PDB entry 1J5A | X-ray diffraction, 3.50 A resolution | chains A and L of the 4 polymer chains in the assembly

Chain A:
Molecule: 23S RRNA
Organism: Deinococcus radiodurans
Sequence (2880 nucleotides; each row starts with the number of its first residue):
     1 GGUCAAGAUAGUAAGGGUCCACGGUGGAUGCCCUGGCGCUGGAGCCGAUG
    51 AAGGACGCGAUUACCUGCGAAAAGCCCCGACGAGCUGGAGAUACGCUUUG
   101 ACUCGGGGAUGUCCGAAUGGGGAAACCCACCUCGUAAGAGGUAUCCGCAA
   151 GGAUGGGAACUCAGGGAACUGAAACAUCUCAGUACCUGAAGGAGAAGAAA
   201 GAGAAUUCGAUUCCGUUAGUAGCGGCGAGCGAACCCGGAUCAGCCCAAAC
   251 CGAAACGCUUGCGUUUCGGGGUUGUAGGACCAGUUUUUAAGAUUCAACCC
   301 CUCAAGCCGAAGUGGCUGGAAAGCUACACCUCAGAAGGUGAGAGUCCUGU
   351 AGGCGAACGAGCGGUUGACUGUACUGGCACCUGAGUAGGUCGUUGUUCGU
   401 GAAACGAUGACUGAAUCCGCGCGGACCACCGCGCAAGGCUAAAUACUCCC
   451 AGUGACCGAUAGCGCAUAGUACCGUGAGGGAAAGGUGAAAAGAACCCCGG
   501 GAGGGGAGUGAAAGAGAACCUGAAACCGUGGACUUACAAGCAGUCAUGGC
   551 ACCUUAUGCGUGUUAUGGCGUGCCUAUUGAAGCAUGAGCCGGCGACUUAG
   601 ACCUGACGUGCGAGCUUAAGUUGAAAAACGGAGGCGGAGCGAAAGCGAGU
   651 CCGAAUAGGGCGGCAUUAGUACGUCGGGCUAGACUCGAAACCAGGUGAGC
   701 UAAGCAUGACCAGGUUGAAACCCCCGUGACAGGGGGCGGAGGACCGAACC
   751 GGUGCCUGCUGAAACAGUCUCGGAUGAGUUGUGUUUAGGAGUGAAAAGCU
   801 AACCGAACCUGGAGAUAGCUAGUUCUCCCCGAAAUGUAUUGAGGUACAGC
   851 CUCGGAUGUUGACCAUGUCCUGUAGAGCACUCACAAGGCUAGGGGGCCUA
   901 CCAGCUUACCAAACCUUAUGAAACUCCGAAGGGGCACGCGUUUAGUCCGG
   951 GAGUGAGGCUGCGAGAGCUAACUUCCGUAGCCGAGAGGGAAACAACCCAG
  1001 ACCAUCAGCUAAGGUCCCUAAAUGAUCGCUCAGUGGUUAAGGAUGUGUCG
  1051 UCGCAUAGACAGCCAGGAGGUUGGCUUAGAAGCAGCCACCCUUCAAAGAG
  1101 UGCGUAAUAGCUCACUGGUCGAGUGACGAUGCGCCGAAAAUGAUCGGGGC
  1151 UCAAGUGAUCUACCGAAGCUAUGGAUUCAACUCGCGAAGCGAGUUGUCUG
  1201 GUAGGGGAGCGUUCAGUCCGCGGAGAAGCCAUACCGGAAGGAGUGGUGGA
  1251 GCCGACUGAAGUGCGGAUGCCGGCAUGAGUAACGAUAAAAGAAGUGAGAA
  1301 UCUUCUUCGCCGUAAGGACAAGGGUUCCUGGGGAAGGGUCGUCCGCCCAG
  1351 GGAAAGUCGGGACCUAAGGUGAGGCCGAACGGCGCAGCCGAUGGACAGCA
  1401 GGUCAAGAUUCCUGCACCGAUCAUGUGGAGUGAUGGAGGGACGCAUUACG
  1451 CUAUCCAAUGCCAAGCUAUGGCUAUGCUGGUUGGUACGCUCAAGGGCGAU
  1501 CGGGUCAGAAAAUCUACCGGUCACAUGCCUCAGACGUAUCGGGAGCUUCC
  1551 UCGGAAGCGAAGUUGGAAACGCGACGGUGCCAAGAAAAGCUUCUAAACGU
  1601 UGAAACAUGAUUGCCCGUACCGCAAACCGACACAGGUGUCCGAGUGUCAA
  1651 UGCACUAAGGCGCGCGAGAGAACCCUCGUUAAGGAACUUUGCAAUCUCAC
  1701 CCCGUAACUUCGGAAGAAGGGGUCCCCACGCUUCGCGUGGGGCGCAGUGA
  1751 AUAGGCCCAGGCGACUGUUUACCAAAAUCACAGCACUCUGCCAACACGAA
  1801 CAGUGGACGUAUAGGGUGUGACGCCUGCCCGGUGCCGGAAGGUCAAGUGG
  1851 AGCGGUGCAAGCUGCGAAAUGAAGCCCCGGUGAACGGCGGCCGUAACUAU
  1901 AACGGUCCUAAGGUAGCGAAAUUCCUUGUCGGGUAAGUUCCGACCUGCAC
  1951 GAAAGGCGUAACGAUCUGGGCGCUGUCUCAACGAGGGACUCGGUGAAAUU
  2001 GAAUUGGCUGUAAAGAUGCGGCCUACCCGUAGCAGGACGAAAAGACCCCG
  2051 UGGAGCUUUACUAUAGUCUGGCAUUGGGAUUCGGGUUUCUCUGCGUAGGA
  2101 UAGGUGGGAGCCUGCGAAACUGGCCUUUUGGGGUCGGUGGAGGCAACGGU
  2151 GAAAUACCACCCUGAGAAACUUGGAUUUCUAACCUGAAAAAUCACUUUCG
  2201 GGGACCGUGCUUGGCGGGUAGUUUGACUGGGGCGGUCGCCUCCCAAAAUG
  2251 UAACGGAGGCGCCCAAAGGUCACCUCAAGACGGUUGGAAAUCGUCUGUAG
  2301 AGCGCAAAGGUAGAAGGUGGCUUGACUGCGAGACUGACACGUCGAGCAGG
  2351 GAGGAAACUCGGGCUUAGUGAACCGGUGGUACCGUGUGGAAGGGCCAUCG
  2401 AUCAACGGAUAAAAGUUACCCCGGGGAUAACAGGCUGAUCUCCCCCGAGA
  2451 GUCCAUAUCGGCGGGGAGGUUUGGCACCUCGAUGUCGGCUCGUCGCAUCC
  2501 UGGGGCUGAAGAAGGUCCCAAGGGUUGGGCUGUUCGCCCAUUAAAGCGGC
  2551 ACGCGAGCUGGGUUCAGAACGUCGUGAGACAGUUCGGUCUCUAUCCGCUA
  2601 CGGGCGCAGGAGAAUUGAGGGGAGUUGCUCCUAGUACGAGAGGACCGGAG
  2651 UGAACGGACCGCUGGUCUCCCUGCUGUCGUACCAACGGCACAUGCAGGGU
  2701 AGCUAUGUCCGGAACGGAUAACCGCUGAAAGCAUCUAAGCGGGAAGCCAG
  2751 CCCCAAGAUGAGUUCUCCCACUGUUUAUCAGGUAAGACUCCCGGAAGACC
  2801 ACCGGGUUAAGAGGCCAGGCGUGCACGCAUAGCAAUGUGUUCAGCGGACU
  2851 GGUGCUCAUCAGUCGAGGUCUUGACCACUC
Not modelled in the structure: 249-289, 374-383, 893-908, 2098-2102, 2111-2116, 2126-2131, 2141-2156, 2775-2777, 2878-2880
Residues lining bound ligands:
  - clarithromycin (CTY): A2040, A2041, A2042, A2045, A2482, G2484, U2588, C2589, U2590
  - Mg2+ (MG): A2045, C2420, C2421
Reported in the primary citation:
  - binding site for clarithromycin: A2041, A2042, A2045, G2484, U2588

Chain L:
Protein: Ribosomal protein L22
Organism: Deinococcus radiodurans
UniProt: Q9RXJ7 (RL22_DEIRA); residue numbers follow UniProt; this construct covers 1-134
Amino-acid sequence (134 residues; each row starts with the number of its first residue):
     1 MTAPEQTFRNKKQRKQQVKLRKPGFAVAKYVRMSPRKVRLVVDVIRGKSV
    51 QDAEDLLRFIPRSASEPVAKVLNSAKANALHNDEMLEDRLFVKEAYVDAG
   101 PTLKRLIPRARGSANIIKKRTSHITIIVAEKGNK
Not modelled in the structure: 1-4

Interface between chain A and chain L:
Pairs across the interface (21; chain A residue first):
  G24(A) / Ala-99(L)  sugar contact
  G26(A) / Pro-101(L)  phosphate contact
  C498(A) / Ser-74(L)  base contact
  G504(A) / Ala-26(L)  sugar contact
  G506(A) / Arg-21(L)  phosphate contact
  A512(A) / Gln-16(L)  phosphate contact
  G514(A) / Lys-15(L)  base contact
  U760(A) / Ala-110(L)  phosphate contact
  G761(A) / Arg-109(L)  phosphate contact
  G761(A) / Ala-110(L)  phosphate contact
  A763(A) / Ala-110(L)  phosphate contact
  A764(A) / Arg-111(L)  sugar contact
  A764(A) / Gly-112(L)  base contact
  G1225(A) / Lys-12(L)  base contact
  A1630(A) / Pro-108(L)  base contact
  A1630(A) / Ala-114(L)  base contact
  G1992(A) / Arg-62(L)  phosphate contact
  G1993(A) / Arg-62(L)  phosphate contact
  G1995(A) / Lys-119(L)  phosphate contact
  A1996(A) / Ile-117(L)  sugar contact
  A1996(A) / Lys-118(L)  phosphate contact
Other interface residues (no listed pair), chain A (22 interface residues in all): U25, C497, G503, A513, U1994
Other interface residues (no listed pair), chain L (28 interface residues in all): Lys-19, Lys-22, Pro-23, Ala-28, Lys-29, Met-33, Ser-63, Asn-73, Ala-77, Asp-98

In short:
Chain A and chain L form an interface of 22 and 28 residues respectively. Bound to chain A: clarithromycin and
Mg2+. From the paper: a binding site for clarithromycin at A2041(A), A2042(A) and A2045(A) among others.
Chain A is 23S RRNA and chain L is Ribosomal protein L22, both from Deinococcus radiodurans; the structure,
Structural basis for the interaction of antibiotics with the peptidyl transferase center in eubacteria, was
determined by X-ray diffraction (same publication as 1JZX, 1JZY, 1JZZ and 1K01).
